7UZJ - chains B and F of the 20 polymer chains in the assembly; structure by electron microscopy, 3.30 A resolution.

# Chain B
Protein: ATPase H+-transporting V1 subunit A
From: Rattus norvegicus
UniProtKB: D4A133 (D4A133_RAT); residues 1-617 here = UniProt positions 1-617
Chain sequence (617 residues; numbered 1 to 617; the number before each row is that of its first residue):
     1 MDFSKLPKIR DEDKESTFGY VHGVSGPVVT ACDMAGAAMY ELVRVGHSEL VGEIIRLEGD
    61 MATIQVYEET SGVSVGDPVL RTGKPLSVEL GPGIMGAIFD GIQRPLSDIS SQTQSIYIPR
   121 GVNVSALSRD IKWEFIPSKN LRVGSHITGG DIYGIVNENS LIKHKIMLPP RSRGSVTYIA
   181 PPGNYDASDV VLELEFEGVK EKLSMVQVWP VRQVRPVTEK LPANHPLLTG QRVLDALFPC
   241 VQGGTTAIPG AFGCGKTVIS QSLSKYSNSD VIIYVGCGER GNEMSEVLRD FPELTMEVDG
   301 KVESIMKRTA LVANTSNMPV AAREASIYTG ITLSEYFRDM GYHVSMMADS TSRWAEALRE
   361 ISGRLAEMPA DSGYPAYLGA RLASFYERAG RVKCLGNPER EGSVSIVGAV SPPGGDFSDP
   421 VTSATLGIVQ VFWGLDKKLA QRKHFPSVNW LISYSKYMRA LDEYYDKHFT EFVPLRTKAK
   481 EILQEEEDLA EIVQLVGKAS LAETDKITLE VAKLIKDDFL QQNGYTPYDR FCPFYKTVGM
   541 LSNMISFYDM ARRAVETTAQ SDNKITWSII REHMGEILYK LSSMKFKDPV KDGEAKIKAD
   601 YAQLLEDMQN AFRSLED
Disordered / not traced: 1-15, 617

# Chain F
Protein: V-type proton ATPase subunit B, brain isoform
From: Rattus norvegicus
UniProtKB: P62815 (VATB2_RAT); residues 1-511 here = UniProt positions 1-511
Chain sequence (511 residues; numbered 1 to 511; the number before each row is that of its first residue):
     1 MALRAMRGIV NGAAPELPVP TGGPMAGARE QALAVSRNYL SQPRLTYKTV SGVNGPLVIL
    61 DHVKFPRYAE IVHLTLPDGT KRSGQVLEVS GSKAVVQVFE GTSGIDAKKT SCEFTGDILR
   121 TPVSEDMLGR VFNGSGKPID RGPVVLAEDF LDIMGQPINP QCRIYPEEMI QTGISAIDGM
   181 NSIARGQKIP IFSAAGLPHN EIAAQICRQA GLVKKSKDVV DYSEENFAIV FAAMGVNMET
   241 ARFFKSDFEE NGSMDNVCLF LNLANDPTIE RIITPRLALT TAEFLAYQCE KHVLVILTDM
   301 SSYAEALREV SAAREEVPGR RGFPGYMYTD LATIYERAGR VEGRNGSITQ IPILTMPNDD
   361 ITHPIPDLTG YITEGQIYVD RQLHNRQIYP PINVLPSLSR LMKSAIGEGM TRKDHADVSN
   421 QLYACYAIGK DVQAMKAVVG EEALTSDDLL YLEFLQKFEK NFITQGPYEN RTVYETLDIG
   481 WQLLRIFPKE MLKRIPQSTL SEFYPRDSAK H
Disordered / not traced: 1-37, 214-225, 507-511
Ligand contacts: ADP (adenosine-5'-diphosphate): Leu-398, Ser-399, Arg-400, Lys-403
Swiss-Prot annotation at these positions:
  - binding site (ATP): Arg-400

# Chain B / chain F interface
Contacting residue pairs (36):
  Gly-36(B) with Asp-106(F); Lys-108(F)
  Ala-37(B) with Asp-106(F)
  Ala-38(B) with Gly-104(F); Ile-105(F); Asp-106(F)
  Met-39(B) with Val-53(F), hydrophobic; Thr-102(F); Gly-104(F), hydrogen bond (backbone-backbone); Ile-105(F), hydrogen bond (backbone-backbone)
  Tyr-40(B) with Ser-103(F)
  Arg-56(B) with Val-53(F); Asn-54(F), hydrogen bond
  Leu-57(B) with Gly-52(F); Val-53(F), hydrogen bond (backbone-backbone); Ile-105(F); Asp-106(F)
  Glu-58(B) with Ser-51(F)
  Gly-59(B) with Ser-51(F), hydrogen bond (backbone-backbone); Ala-107(F)
  Lys-220(B) with Met-238(F); Arg-242(F), hydrogen bond (backbone-side chain)
  Leu-221(B) with Met-238(F)
  Met-368(B) with Ala-312(F), hydrophobic; Gly-322(F)
  Asp-371(B) with Arg-308(F), salt bridge; Arg-321(F)
  Ala-376(B) with Glu-305(F)
  Tyr-377(B) with Glu-309(F)
  Glu-387(B) with Asn-237(F); Met-238(F); Asn-265(F)
  Ser-418(B) with Asn-358(F), hydrogen bond (backbone-side chain)
  Ser-423(B) with Asn-358(F), hydrogen bond
  Gly-427(B) with Ala-195(F)
  Arg-459(B) with Glu-201(F), salt bridge
Interface residues without a listed pair, chain B (28 interface residues in all): Ala-35, Ile-55, Pro-222, Ala-370, Ala-380, Ala-383, Ser-384, Lys-456
Interface residues without a listed pair, chain F (26 interface residues in all): Gly-196, Ala-264

# Overview
The interface between chain B and chain F involves 28 residues on one side and 26 on the other; the contacts
include 8 hydrogen bonds and 2 salt bridges. Polar pairs include Asp-371(B)/Arg-308(F), Arg-459(B)/Glu-201(F)
and Arg-56(B)/Asn-54(F). Ligands of chain F: ADP.
Here chain B is ATPase H+-transporting V1 subunit A and chain F is V-type proton ATPase subunit B, brain
isoform, both from Rattus norvegicus. Entry 7UZJ (Rat Kidney V1 complex with SidK and NCOA7B, State 1) was
determined by electron microscopy.
